PDB entry 9KAE | electron microscopy, 3.10 A resolution | chains C and T of the 8 polymer chains in the assembly

# Chain C
Name: Large T antigen
Source organism: Betapolyomavirus macacae
Notes: EC 5.6.2.4
UniProt: P03070 (LT_SV40); numbering as in UniProt (aligned over 266-627)
Chain sequence (362 residues; numbered 266 to 627; the number before each row is that of its first residue):
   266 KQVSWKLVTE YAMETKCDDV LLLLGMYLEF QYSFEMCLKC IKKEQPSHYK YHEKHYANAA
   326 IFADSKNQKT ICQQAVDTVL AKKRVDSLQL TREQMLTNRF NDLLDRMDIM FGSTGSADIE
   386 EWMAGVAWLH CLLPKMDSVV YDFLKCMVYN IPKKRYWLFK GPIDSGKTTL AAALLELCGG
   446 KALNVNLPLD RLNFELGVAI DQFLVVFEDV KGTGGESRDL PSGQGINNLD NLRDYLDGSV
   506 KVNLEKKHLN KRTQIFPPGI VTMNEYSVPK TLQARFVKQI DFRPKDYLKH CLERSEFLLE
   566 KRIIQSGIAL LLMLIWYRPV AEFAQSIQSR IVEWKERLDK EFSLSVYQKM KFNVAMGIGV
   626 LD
Metal / ion sites: Mg2+: Thr433 (together with AMP-PNP)
Small-molecule neighbours:
  - AMP-PNP (ANP; phosphoaminophosphonic acid-adenylate ester): Pro417, Lys418, Lys419, Asp502, Arg540
  - AMP-PNP: Trp393, Leu397, Pro427, Ile428, Asp429, Ser430, Gly431, Lys432, Thr433, Thr434, Glu473, Asn529, Arg548, Pro549, Lys550, Leu553, Lys554, Leu557, Leu564
Swiss-Prot annotation at these positions:
  - binding site (Zn(2+)): Cys302, Cys305, His313, His317
  - binding site (ATP): Gly426 to Thr433

# Chain T
Molecule: 15-nt DNA strand
Sequence (15 nucleotides; row label = number of the first residue in the row; numbers below 1 keep their minus sign (DT-8 is residue -8)):
    -8 TTTTTTTTTT TTTTT

# Interface between chain C and chain T
Residue-residue contacts (12; chain C residue first):
  Asn332(C) with DT-4(T), hydrogen bond to the phosphate
  Asp455(C) with DT5(T), base contact; DT6(T), base contact
  Arg456(C) with DT4(T), salt bridge to the phosphate; DT5(T), base contact
  Phe459(C) with DT3(T), phosphate contact; DT4(T), phosphate contact
  Lys512(C) with DT3(T), phosphate contact; DT4(T), salt bridge to the phosphate
  His513(C) with DT1(T), base contact; DT2(T), hydrogen bond to the base; DT3(T), hydrogen bond to the phosphate
Interface residues without a listed pair, chain C (9 interface residues in all): Thr335, Glu510, Lys511

# In short
Chain C and chain T form an interface of 9 and 7 residues respectively, with 3 hydrogen bonds and 2 salt
bridges. Among the polar pairs are His513(C)-DT2(T), Asn332(C)-DT-4(T) and His513(C)-DT3(T). Ligands of chain
C: AMP-PNP.
Here chain C is Large T antigen (Betapolyomavirus macacae) and chain T is a 15-nt DNA strand. Entry 9KAE
(CryoEM structure of LTag bound to SV40 EP half origin DNA) was determined by electron microscopy, deposited
together with 9EVH, 9EVP, 9F3T, 9F3U, 9F5I, 9F73 and 14 further entries.
